Entry 7OHU (electron microscopy, 3.70 A resolution); this record covers chains 1 and F of the 27 polymer chains in the assembly.

Chain 1:
Molecule: 25S rRNA
From: Saccharomyces cerevisiae S288C
Sequence (3396 nucleotides; row label = number of the first residue in the row; note: 87 numbers in that range are skipped by the numbering (no residue carries them; nothing is unmodelled there); a row labelled like 990A-990Z holds insertion residues (990A, then the next letters in order)):
     1 GUUUGACCUCAAAUCAGGUAGGAGUACCCGCUGAACUUAAGCAUAUCAAU
    51 AAGCGGAGGAAAAGAAACCAACCGGGAUUGCCUUAGUAACGGCGAGUGAA
   101 GCGGCAAAAGCUCAAAUUUGAAAUCUGGUACCUUCGGUGCCCGAGUUGUA
   151 AUUUGGAGAGGGCAACUUUGGGGCCGUUCCUUGUCUAUGUUCCUUGGAAC
   201 AGGACGUCAUAGAGGGUGAGAAUCCCGUGUGGCGAGGAGUGCGGUUCUUU
   251 GUAAAGUGCCUUCGAAGAGUCGAGUUGUUUGGGAAUGCAGCUCUAAGUGG
   301 GUGGUAAAUUCCAUCUAAAGCUAAAUAUUGGCGAGAGACCGAUAGCGAAC
   351 AAGUACAGUGAUGGAAAGAUGAAAAGAACUUUGAAAAGAGAGUGAAAAAG
   401 UACGUGAAAUUGUUGAAAGGGAAGGGCAUUUGAUCAGACAUGGUGUUUUG
   451 UGCCCUCUGCUCCUUGUGGGUAGGGGAAUCUCGCAUUUCACUGGGCCAGC
   501 AUCAGUUUUGGUGGCAGGAUAAAUCCAUAGGAAUGUAGCUUGCCUCGGUA
   551 AGUAUUAUAGCCUGUGGGAAUACUGCCAGCUGGGACUGAGGACUGCGACG
   601 UAAGUCAAGGAUGCUGGCAUAAUGGUUAUAUGCCGCCCGUCUUGAAACAC
   651 GGACCAAGGAGUCUAACGUCUAUGCGAGUGUUUGGGUGUAAAACCCAUAC
   701 GCGUAAUGAAAGUGAACGUAGGUUGGGGCCUCGCAAGAGGUGCACAAUCG
   751 ACCGAUCCUGAUGUCUUCGGAUGGAUUUGAGUAAGAGCAUAGCUGUUGGG
   801 ACCCGAAAGAUGGUGAACUAUGCCUGAAUAGGGUGAAGCCAGAGGAAACU
   851 CUGGUGGAGGCUCGUAGCGGUUCUGACGUGCAAAUCGAUCGUCGAAUUUG
   901 GGUAUAGGGGCGAAAGACUAAUCGAACCAUCUAGUAGCUGGUUCCUGCCG
   951 AAGUUUCCCUCAGGAUAGCAGAAGCUCGUAUCAGUUUUAU
990A-990Z GAGGUAAAGCGAAUGAUUAGAGGUUC
991A-991Z CGGGGUCGAAAUGACCUUGACCUAUU
992A-992Z CUCAAACUUUAAAUAUGUAAGAAGUC
993A-993I CUUGUUACU
  1060 UAA
  1081 UUGAACGUGGACAUUUGAAUGAAGAGCUUUUAGUGGGCCAUUUUUGGUAA
  1131 GCAGAACUGGCGAUGCGGGAUGAACCGAACGUAGAGUUAAGGUGCCGGAA
  1181 UACACGCUCAUCAGACACCACAAAAGGUGUUAGUUCAUCUAGACAGCCGG
  1231 ACGGUGGCCAUGGAAGUCGGAAUCCGCUAAGGAGUGUGUAACAACUCACC
  1281 GGCCGAAUGAACUAGCCCUGAAAAUGGAUGGCGCUCAAGCGUGUUACCUA
  1331 UACUCUACCGUCAGGGUUGAUAUGAUGCCCUGACGAGUAGGCAGGCGUGG
  1381 AGGUCAGUGACGAAGCCUAGACCGUAAGGUCGGGUCGAACGGCCUCUAGU
  1431 GCAGAUCUUGGUGGUAGUAGCAAAUAUUCAAAUGAGAACUUUGAAGACUG
  1481 AAGUGGGGAAAGGUUCCACGUCAACAGCAGUUGGACGUGGGUUAGUCGAU
  1531 CCUAAGAGAUGGGGAAGCUCCGUUUCAAAGGCCUGAUUUUAUGCAGGCCA
  1581 CCAUCGAAAGGGAAUCCGGUUAAGAUUCCGGAACCUGGAUAUGGAUUCUU
  1631 CACGGUAACGUAACUGAAUGUGGAGACGUCGGCGCGAGCCCUGGGAGGAG
  1681 UUAUCUUUUCUUCUUAACAGCUUAUCACCCCGGAAUUGGUUUAUCCGGAG
  1731 AUGGGGUCUUAUGGCUGGAAGAGGCCAGCACCUUUGCUGGCUCCGGUGCG
  1781 CUUGUGACGGCCCGUGAAAAUCCACAGGAAGGAAUAGUUUUCAUGCCAGG
  1831 UCGUACUGAUAACCGCAGCAGGUCUCCAAGGUGAACAGCCUCUAGUUGAU
  1881 AGAAUAAUGUAGAUAAGGGAAGUCGGCAAAAUAGAUCCGUAACUUCGGGA
  1931 UAAGGAUUGGCUCUAAGGGUCGGGUAGUGAGGGCCUUGGUCAGACGCAGC
  1981 GGGCGUGCUUGUGGACUGCUUGGUGGGGCUUGCUCUGCUAGGCGGACUAC
  2031 UUGCGUGCCUUGUUGUAGACGGCCUUGGUAGGUCUCUUGUAGACCGUCGC
  2081 UUGCUACAAUUAACGAUCAACUUAGAACUGGUACGGACAAGGGGAAUCUG
  2131 ACUGUCUAAUUAAAACAUAGCAUUGCGAUGGUCAGAAAGUGAUGUUGACG
  2181 CAAUGUGAUUUCUGCCCAGUGCUCUGAAUGUCAAAGUGAAGAAAUUCAAC
  2231 CAAGCGCGGGUAAACGGCGGGAGUAACUAUGACUCUCUUAAGGUAGCCAA
  2281 AUGCCUCGUCAUCUAAUUAGUGACGCGCAUGAAUGGAUUAACGAGAUUCC
  2331 CACUGUCCCUAUCUACUAUCUAGCGAAACCACAGCCAAGGGAACGGGCUU
  2381 GGCAGAAUCAGCGGGGAAAGAAGACCCUGUUGAGCUUGACUCUAGUUUGA
  2431 CAUUGUGAAGAGACAUAGAGGGUGUAGAAUAAGUGGGAGCUUCGGCGCCA
  2481 GUGAAAUACCACUACCUUUAUAGUUUCUUUACUUAUUCAAUGAAGCGGAG
  2531 CUGGAAUUCAUUUUCCACGUUCUAGCAUUCAAGGUCCCAUUCGGGGCUGA
  2581 UCCGGGUUGAAGACAUUGUCAGGUGGGGAGUUUGGCUGGGGCGGCACAUC
  2631 UGUUAAACGAUAACGCAGAUGUCCUAAGGGGGGCUCAUGGAGAACAGAAA
  2681 UCUCCAGUAGAACAAAAGGGUAAAAGCCCCCUUGAUUUUGAUUUUCAGUG
  2731 UGAAUACAAACCAUGAAAGUGUGGCCUAUCGAUCCUUUAGUCCCUCGGAA
  2781 UUUGAGGCUAGAGGUGCCAGAAAAGUUACCACAGGGAUAACUGGCUUGUG
  2831 GCAGUCAAGCGUUCAUAGCGACAUUGCUUUUUGAUUCUUCGAUGUCGGCU
  2881 CUUCCUAUCAUACCGAAGCAGAAUUCGGUAAGCGUUGGAUUGUUCACCCA
  2931 CUAAUAGGGAACGUGAGCUGGGUUUAGACCGUCGUGAGACAGGUUAGUUU
  2981 UACCCUACUGAUGAAUGUUACCGCAAUAGUAAUUGAACUUAGUACGAGAG
  3031 GAACAGUUCAUUCGGAUAAUUGGUUUUUGCGGCUGUCUGAUCAGGCAUUG
  3081 CCGCGAAGCUACCAUCCGCUGGAUUAUGGCUGAACGCCUCUAAGUCAGAA
  3131 UCCAUGCUAGAACGCGGUGAUUUCUUUGCUCCACACAAUAUAGAUGGAUA
  3181 CGAAUAAGGCGUCCUUGUGGCGUCGCUGAACCAUAGCAGGCUAGCAACGG
  3231 UGCACUUGGCGGAAAGGCCUUGGGUGCUUGCUGGCGAAUUGCAAUGUCAU
  3281 UUUGCGUGGGGAUAAAUCAUUUGUAUACGACUUAGAUGUACAACGGGGUA
  3331 UUGUAAGCAGUAGAGUAGCCUUGUUGUUACGAUCUGCUGAGAUUAAGCCU
  3381 UUGUUGUCUGAUUUGU
Disordered / not traced: 40-43, 165, 306-309, 453-473, 636, 660, 762-768, 818-925, 937, 990A-990Z, 991A-991Z, 992A-992Z, 993A-993I, 1081-1097, 1197-1200, 1303-1308, 1432, 1452-2351, 2373, 2397-2823, 2842-2847, 2859-2888, 2916-2984, 2994, 3078-3079, 3130, 3351, 3354-3355, 3377

Chain F:
Molecule: 60S ribosomal protein L7-A
From: Saccharomyces cerevisiae (strain ATCC 204508 / S288c)
UniProt: P05737 (RL7A_YEAST); numbering as in UniProt (aligned over 1-244)
Chain sequence (244 residues; row label = number of the first residue in the row):
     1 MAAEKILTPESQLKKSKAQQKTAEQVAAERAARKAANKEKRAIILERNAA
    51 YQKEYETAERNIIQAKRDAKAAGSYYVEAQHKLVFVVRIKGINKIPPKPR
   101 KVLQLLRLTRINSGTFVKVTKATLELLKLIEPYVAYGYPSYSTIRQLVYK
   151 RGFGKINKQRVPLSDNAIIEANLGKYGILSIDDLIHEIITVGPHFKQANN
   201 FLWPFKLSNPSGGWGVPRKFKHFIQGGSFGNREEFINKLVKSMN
Disordered / not traced: 1-19

Chain 1 / chain F interface:
Contacting residue pairs (94; chain 1 residue first):
  U507(1) with Lys-150(F), salt bridge to the phosphate
  U508(1) with Ser-211(F), hydrogen bond to the phosphate
  A516(1) with Arg-60(F), hydrogen bond to the sugar; Ile-63(F), sugar contact
  G517(1) with Arg-60(F), salt bridge to the phosphate; Ile-63(F), sugar contact; Arg-67(F), salt bridge to the phosphate
  G518(1) with Lys-70(F), salt bridge to the phosphate
  U520(1) with Arg-67(F), hydrogen bond to the base; Lys-70(F), salt bridge to the phosphate
  C576(1) with Ser-142(F), hydrogen bond to the phosphate; Lys-241(F), salt bridge to the phosphate
  C577(1) with Ser-142(F), hydrogen bond to the phosphate; Arg-145(F), salt bridge to the phosphate; Gln-146(F), phosphate contact; Lys-241(F), salt bridge to the phosphate
  A578(1) with Tyr-141(F), hydrogen bond to the base; Arg-145(F), salt bridge to the phosphate
  G595(1) with Arg-30(F), salt bridge to the phosphate; Arg-33(F), salt bridge to the phosphate
  C596(1) with Arg-33(F), salt bridge to the phosphate; Lys-34(F), salt bridge to the phosphate; Asn-37(F), hydrogen bond to the phosphate; Asp-165(F), hydrogen bond to the sugar
  G597(1) with Asn-37(F), phosphate contact; Arg-41(F), hydrogen bond to the phosphate
  A598(1) with Arg-41(F), salt bridge to the phosphate
  A983(1) with Lys-101(F), phosphate contact; Leu-105(F), base contact
  G984(1) with Pro-97(F), base contact; Lys-101(F), salt bridge to the phosphate
  U985(1) with Lys-98(F), phosphate contact; Lys-101(F), sugar contact; Val-102(F), sugar contact; Leu-105(F), base contact; Leu-126(F), sugar contact
  U986(1) with Lys-98(F), salt bridge to the phosphate; Ala-122(F), hydrogen bond to the sugar; Glu-125(F), sugar contact; Leu-126(F), sugar contact
  A1099(1) with Thr-123(F), sugar contact
  U1100(1) with Leu-105(F), hydrogen bond to the sugar; Leu-106(F), sugar contact; Lys-196(F), phosphate contact
  G1101(1) with Leu-105(F), sugar contact; Arg-107(F), salt bridge to the phosphate; Lys-196(F), phosphate contact; Asn-199(F), phosphate contact
  A1102(1) with Lys-155(F), salt bridge to the phosphate; Asn-200(F), phosphate contact
  G1104(1) with Lys-158(F), base contact
  G1139(1) with Pro-97(F), phosphate contact
  C1156(1) with Lys-94(F), salt bridge to the phosphate
  G1157(1) with Lys-90(F), salt bridge to the phosphate; Lys-94(F), salt bridge to the phosphate; Phe-220(F), sugar contact
  A1158(1) with Lys-90(F), salt bridge to the phosphate; Gly-91(F), hydrogen bond to the phosphate; Asn-93(F), hydrogen bond to the base; Ile-111(F), phosphate contact
  A1159(1) with Gly-91(F), phosphate contact; Ile-92(F), hydrogen bond to the phosphate; Asn-93(F), base contact
  G1166(1) with Ser-208(F), base contact
  U1167(1) with Asn-209(F), base contact; Pro-210(F), hydrogen bond to the sugar; Ser-211(F), phosphate contact
  U1168(1) with Asn-209(F), hydrogen bond to the sugar; Pro-210(F), phosphate contact; Gly-213(F), phosphate contact; Trp-214(F), hydrogen bond to the sugar
  A1169(1) with Lys-219(F), sugar contact; Phe-220(F), sugar contact
  A1170(1) with Pro-217(F), phosphate contact; Arg-218(F), phosphate contact; Lys-219(F), hydrogen bond to the phosphate
  A1332(1) with Ile-111(F), sugar contact
  C1333(1) with Ile-111(F), sugar contact; Asn-112(F), hydrogen bond to the sugar; Leu-207(F), sugar contact; Ser-208(F), sugar contact; Asn-209(F), hydrogen bond to the sugar
  U1334(1) with Arg-151(F), hydrogen bond to the sugar; Lys-206(F), sugar contact; Leu-207(F), sugar contact; Ser-208(F), hydrogen bond to the sugar
  A1343(1) with Lys-158(F), sugar contact; Gln-159(F), base contact
  G1344(1) with Gln-159(F), base contact
  U1361(1) with Gln-159(F), hydrogen bond to the sugar
  G1362(1) with Gln-159(F), sugar contact; Arg-160(F), sugar contact
  A1363(1) with Arg-160(F), salt bridge to the phosphate
  C1364(1) with Arg-110(F), salt bridge to the phosphate
Interface residues without a listed pair, chain 1 (51 interface residues in all): U506, U509, A519, G575, U987, U1138, G1140, C1155, G1171, C1335
Interface residues without a listed pair, chain F (65 interface residues in all): Ile-89, Thr-120, Lys-121, Leu-129, Val-161, Pro-162, Gly-212, Val-216, Lys-238, Asn-244

Summary:
Chain 1 and chain F form an interface of 51 and 65 residues respectively, with 23 hydrogen bonds and 24 salt
bridges. Polar contacts include U520(1)/Arg-67(F), A578(1)/Tyr-141(F) and A1158(1)/Asn-93(F).
Chain 1 is 25S rRNA (Saccharomyces cerevisiae S288C) and chain F is 60S ribosomal protein L7-A (Saccharomyces
cerevisiae (strain ATCC 204508 / S288c)); the structure, Nog1-TAP associated immature ribosomal particles from
S. cerevisiae after rpL2 expression shut down, population B, was determined by electron microscopy, deposited
together with 7OF1 and 7OHY.
